PDB entry 2C2K | X-ray diffraction, 1.87 A resolution | chains B and C of the 3 polymer chains in the assembly

[Chain B]
Molecule: Caspase-3 subunit P12
Source organism: Homo sapiens
Notes: EC 3.4.22.-; fragment: beta subunit, residues 176-277
Reference sequence: P42574 (CASP3_HUMAN); residue numbers follow UniProt; this construct covers 176-277
Sequence (103 residues; numbered 175 to 277; the number before each row is that of its first residue):
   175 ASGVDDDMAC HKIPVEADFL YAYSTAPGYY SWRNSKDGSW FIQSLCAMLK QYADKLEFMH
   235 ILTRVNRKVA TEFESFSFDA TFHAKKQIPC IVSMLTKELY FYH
UniProt features mapped onto this chain:
  - modified residue: R207 (Microbial infection: ADP-riboxanated arginine)
  - mutagenesis: R207 (R207A: Abolished ADP-riboxanation by C.violaceum CopC)

[Chain C]
Molecule: Aza-peptide inhibitor (5S, 8R, 11S)-8-(2-carboxyethyl)-5-(carboxymethyl)-14-(4-ethoxy-4-oxobutanoyl)-11-(1-methylethyl)-3,6,9,12-tetraoxo-1-phenyl-2-oxa-4,7,10,13,14-pentaazahexadecan -16-oic acid
Sequence (5 residues; numbered 1 to 5; the number before each row is that of its first residue):
     1 XDEVX
Modified / non-standard residues: PHQ (benzyl chlorocarbonate) at position 1; AA1 ([1-(4-ethoxy-4-oxobutanoyl)hydrazino]acetic acid) at position 5

[How chain B and chain C interact]
Contacting residue pairs (19; chain B residue first):
  Y204(B) - V4(C)  hydrophobic
  S205(B) - E3(C)
  S205(B) - V4(C)
  S205(B) - AA1_5(C)  hydrogen bond (backbone-backbone)
  W206(B) - D2(C)
  W206(B) - E3(C)
  W206(B) - V4(C)  hydrophobic
  R207(B) - D2(C)
  R207(B) - E3(C)  salt bridge
  R207(B) - V4(C)  hydrogen bond (side chain-backbone)
  R207(B) - AA1_5(C)
  N208(B) - PHQ_1(C)
  N208(B) - D2(C)
  S209(B) - PHQ_1(C)
  W214(B) - D2(C)
  S249(B) - D2(C)
  F250(B) - PHQ_1(C)
  F250(B) - D2(C)  hydrogen bond (backbone-side chain)
  F252(B) - PHQ_1(C)
Other interface residues (no listed pair), chain B (12 interface residues in all): E248, F256

[In short]
Chain B and chain C form an interface of 12 and 5 residues respectively, with 3 hydrogen bonds and 1 salt
bridge. Polar pairs include R207(B)-E3(C), R207(B)-V4(C) and F250(B)-D2(C). From UniProt: one mutagenesis site
on chain B.
Chain B is Caspase-3 subunit P12 (Homo sapiens) and chain C is Aza-peptide inhibitor (5S, 8R,
11S)-8-(2-carboxyethyl)-5-(carboxymethyl)-14-(4-ethoxy-4-oxobutanoyl)-11-(1-methylethyl)-3,6,9,12-tetraoxo-1-phenyl-2-oxa-4,7,10,13,14-pentaazahexadecan
-16-oic acid; the structure, Crystal structures of caspase-3 in complex with aza-peptide Michael acceptor
inhibitors, was determined by X-ray diffraction (same publication as 2C1E, 2C2M, 2C2O and 2C2Z).
